Entry 4QQ5 (X-ray diffraction, 2.20 A resolution); this record covers chain A.

Chain A:
Name: Fibroblast growth factor receptor 4
From: Homo sapiens
Notes: EC 2.7.10.1; fragment: Kinase domain of FGF Receptor 4
Reference sequence: P22455 (FGFR4_HUMAN); residues 450-758 here correspond to UniProt positions 445-753 (UniProt number = residue number - 5)
Chain sequence (323 residues; row label = number of the first residue in the row):
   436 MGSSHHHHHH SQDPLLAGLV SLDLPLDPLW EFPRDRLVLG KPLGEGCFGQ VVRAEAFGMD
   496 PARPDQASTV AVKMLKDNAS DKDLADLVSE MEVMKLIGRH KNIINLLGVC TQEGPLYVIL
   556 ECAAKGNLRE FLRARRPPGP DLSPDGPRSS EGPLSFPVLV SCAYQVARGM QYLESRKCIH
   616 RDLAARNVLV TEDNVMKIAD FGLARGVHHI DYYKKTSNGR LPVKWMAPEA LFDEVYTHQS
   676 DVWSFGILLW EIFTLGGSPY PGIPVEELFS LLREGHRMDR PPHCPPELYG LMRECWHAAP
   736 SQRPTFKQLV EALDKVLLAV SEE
Not modelled in the structure: 436-446, 495-499, 574-586, 640-655, 756-758
Sequence notes: expression tag (436-449); engineered mutation Leu555 (Val550 in P22455), Glu669 (Arg664 in P22455)
Covalent attachments: FIIN-2 (37O) linked to Cys482
Residues lining bound ligands: FIIN-2 (37O; N-(4-{[3-(3,5-dimethoxyphenyl)-7-{[4-(4-methylpiperazin-1-yl)phenyl]amino}-2-oxo-3,4-dihydropyrimido[4,5-d]pyrimidin-1(2H)-yl]methyl}phenyl)propanamide): Leu478, Gly479, Glu480, Gly481, Phe483, Val486, Ala506, Lys508, Glu525, Met529, Ile539, Leu555, Glu556, Cys557, Ala558, Ala559, Lys560, Gly561, Glu565, Leu624, Ala634, Asp635, Phe636, Leu638
UniProt features mapped onto this chain:
  - active site: Asp617 (Proton acceptor)
  - binding site (ATP): Leu478 to Val486, Lys508
  - modified residue: Ser578 (Phosphoserine), Tyr647 (Phosphotyrosine), Tyr648 (Phosphotyrosine)
What the authors report for this chain:
  - binding site for FIIN-2: Cys482, Leu555, Phe636
  - contacts within the chain: Phe483-Phe636 (pi stacking)
  - conformationally variable residues (side-chain flip): Phe636

In short:
FIIN-2 is covalently linked to Cys482. UniProt lists active-site residue Asp617 and 10 ATP-binding residues.
From the paper: a binding site for FIIN-2 at Cys482, Leu555 and Phe636; conformational variability at Phe636.
Chain A is Fibroblast growth factor receptor 4 (Homo sapiens); the structure, Crystal Structure of FGF
Receptor (FGFR) 4 Kinase Harboring the V550L Gate-Keeper Mutation in Complex With ..., was determined by X-ray
diffraction (same publication as 4QQJ, 4QQT and 4QRC).
